Entry 1P72 (X-ray diffraction, 2.10 A resolution); this record covers chains A and B.

Chain A (and B):
Name: Thymidine kinase
Source organism: Equid herpesvirus 4
Notes: EC 2.7.1.21; chain B of this document is another copy of the same molecule, construct and numbering; everything in this record applies to it too
Reference sequence: P24425 (KITH_EHV4); residue numbers follow UniProt; this construct covers 23-352
Amino-acid sequence (334 residues; each row starts with the number of its first residue):
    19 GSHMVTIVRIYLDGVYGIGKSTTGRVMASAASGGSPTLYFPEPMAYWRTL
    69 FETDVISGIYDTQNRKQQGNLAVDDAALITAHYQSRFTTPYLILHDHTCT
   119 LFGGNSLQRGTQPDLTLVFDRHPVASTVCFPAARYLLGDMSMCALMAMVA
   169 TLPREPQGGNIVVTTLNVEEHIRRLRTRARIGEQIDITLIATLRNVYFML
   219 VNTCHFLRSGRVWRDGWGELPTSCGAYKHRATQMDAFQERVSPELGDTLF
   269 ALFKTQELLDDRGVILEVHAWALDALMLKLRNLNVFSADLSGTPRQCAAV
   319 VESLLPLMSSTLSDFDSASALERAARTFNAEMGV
Disordered / not traced: 19, 83-92 (chain B: 19, 51-53)
Differences from the reference sequence: cloning artifact (19-22)
Ligand contacts:
  - ADP (adenosine-5'-diphosphate): Val33, Tyr34, Gly35, Ile36, Gly37, Lys38, Ser39, Thr40, Arg43, Glu188, Arg191, Arg192, Thr195, Arg196, Leu308, Gly310, Thr311, Pro312, Cys315
  - thymidine (THM): Tyr34, Glu60, Met62, Trp65, Ile74, Ile77, Tyr78, Gln102, Phe105, Arg139, Ala143, Ser144, Phe148
Swiss-Prot annotation at these positions:
  - active site: Glu60 (Proton acceptor)
  - binding site (ATP): Gly32 to Ser39, Arg192
  - binding site (substrate): Tyr78, Gln102, Phe105, Phe148, Arg198
What the authors report for this chain:
  - binding site for ADP: Gly35, Gly37, Lys38, Ser39, Thr40, Arg192, Arg196
  - conformationally variable residues (loop rearrangement, side-chain flip): Tyr78, Arg192 to Ile205
  - binding site for thymidine: Glu60, Phe105, Phe148, Glu201
  - catalytic residues: Glu60 (proposed by the authors, not directly observed)
  - specificity-determining residues: Phe105 (proposed by the authors, not directly observed)

Chain A / chain B interface:
Pairs across the interface (72):
  Tyr64(A) with Met164(B); His287(B)
  Leu68(A) with Leu284(B), hydrophobic
  Phe69(A) with Cys161(B), hydrophobic; Glu275(B); Leu276(B), hydrophobic; His287(B)
  Glu70(A) with Glu275(B)
  Leu96(A) with Ile97(B), hydrophobic; His100(B); Tyr101(B); Arg104(B)
  Ile97(A) with Asp93(B); Leu96(B), hydrophobic; Ile97(B), hydrophobic
  Ala99(A) with His100(B)
  His100(A) with Leu96(B); Ala99(B); His100(B)
  Tyr101(A) with Leu96(B)
  Arg104(A) with Leu96(B); Ser159(B), hydrogen bond; Cys161(B); Ala162(B)
  Thr107(A) with Met164(B); Ala165(B)
  Leu110(A) with Thr169(B)
  Ile111(A) with Val286(B); Trp289(B), hydrophobic; Ala290(B), hydrophobic
  Leu112(A) with Trp289(B), hydrophobic
  Asp114(A) with Ala168(B); Ala293(B); Lys297(B), salt bridge
  His115(A) with Trp289(B)
  Ser159(A) with Arg104(B), hydrogen bond
  Cys161(A) with Phe69(B), hydrophobic; Arg104(B), hydrogen bond
  Ala162(A) with His100(B); Arg104(B)
  Met164(A) with Tyr64(B); Thr107(B); Ile111(B), hydrophobic
  Ala165(A) with Thr107(B)
  Ala168(A) with Thr107(B); Leu110(B)
  Thr169(A) with Leu110(B); Thr169(B)
  Glu275(A) with Phe69(B)
  Leu276(A) with Phe69(B), hydrophobic
  Leu284(A) with Leu68(B), hydrophobic; Glu349(B)
  Glu285(A) with Thr345(B); Glu349(B), hydrogen bond (backbone-side chain)
  Val286(A) with Ile111(B); Glu349(B), hydrogen bond (backbone-side chain); Met350(B), hydrophobic
  His287(A) with Tyr64(B); Phe69(B)
  Trp289(A) with Ile111(B), hydrophobic; His115(B); Ala342(B); Thr345(B); Phe346(B), hydrophobic
  Ala293(A) with Asp114(B)
  Lys297(A) with Asp114(B), salt bridge
  Ala342(A) with Trp289(B)
  Thr345(A) with Glu285(B)
  Phe346(A) with Trp289(B), hydrophobic
  Glu349(A) with Leu284(B); Glu285(B), hydrogen bond (side chain-backbone); Val286(B), hydrogen bond (side chain-backbone)
Interface residues without a listed pair, chain A (42 interface residues in all): Asp93, Ser103, Thr118, Met160, Ala290, Met350
Interface residues without a listed pair, chain B (40 interface residues in all): Ser103, Leu112, Leu296

Overview:
42 residues of chain A face 40 of chain B across their interface, with 7 hydrogen bonds and 2 salt bridges.
Polar pairs include Asp114(A)-Lys297(B), Arg104(A)-Ser159(B) and Cys161(A)-Arg104(B). Bound to chain A: ADP
and thymidine. From the paper: the catalytic residue Glu60(A); a binding site for ADP at Gly35(A), Gly37(A)
and Lys38(A) among others.
Both chains are Thymidine kinase (Equid herpesvirus 4). Entry 1P72 (Crystal structure of EHV4-TK complexed
with Thy and ADP) was determined by X-ray diffraction together with 1P6X, 1P73, 1P75 and 1P7C from the same
study.
